6OQW - chains X and Y of the 22 polymer chains in the assembly; structure by electron microscopy, 3.10 A resolution.

# Chain X (and Y)
Molecule: ATP synthase subunit b
From: Escherichia coli 2-427-07_S4_C3
Notes: chain Y of this document is another copy of the same molecule, construct and numbering; everything in this record applies to it too
UniProt: A0A073FPT7 (A0A073FPT7_ECOLX); residue numbers follow UniProt; this construct covers 1-156
Chain sequence (156 residues; row label = number of the first residue in the row):
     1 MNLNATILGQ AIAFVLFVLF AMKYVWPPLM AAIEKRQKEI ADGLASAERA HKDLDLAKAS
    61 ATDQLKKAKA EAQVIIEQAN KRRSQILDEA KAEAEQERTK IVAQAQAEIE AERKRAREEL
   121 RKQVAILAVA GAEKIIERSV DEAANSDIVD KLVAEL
Disordered / not traced: 154-156 (chain Y: 156)
Construct notes: conflict Ala21 (Cys in A0A073FPT7)

# How chain X and chain Y interact
Pairs across the interface (52):
  Arg36(X) - Ile40(Y)
  Ile40(X) - Leu44(Y)  hydrophobic
  Gly43(X) - Ala50(Y)
  Ser46(X) - Leu54(Y)
  Arg49(X) - Leu54(Y)
  Leu54(X) - Ser60(Y)
  Ala57(X) - Ala61(Y)  hydrophobic
  Ala61(X) - Ala68(Y)  hydrophobic
  Gln64(X) - Ala68(Y)  hydrogen bond (side chain-backbone)
  Gln64(X) - Lys69(Y)
  Leu65(X) - Glu71(Y)
  Ala68(X) - Ala72(Y)  hydrophobic
  Glu71(X) - Ile76(Y)
  Ala72(X) - Ala79(Y)  hydrophobic
  Ile75(X) - Arg83(Y)
  Ala79(X) - Arg83(Y)
  Ala79(X) - Ile86(Y)
  Asn80(X) - Ile86(Y)
  Arg82(X) - Leu87(Y)
  Arg83(X) - Ala90(Y)
  Arg83(X) - Glu93(Y)  salt bridge
  Leu87(X) - Ala90(Y)
  Ala90(X) - Ala94(Y)
  Lys91(X) - Glu97(Y)
  Ala94(X) - Arg98(Y)
  Arg98(X) - Gln104(Y)
  Arg98(X) - Ala105(Y)
  Ile101(X) - Gln106(Y)
  Ala105(X) - Ile109(Y)  hydrophobic
  Glu108(X) - Arg113(Y)
  Ile109(X) - Arg113(Y)
  Glu112(X) - Arg113(Y)  salt bridge
  Ala116(X) - Leu120(Y)  hydrophobic
  Arg117(X) - Leu120(Y)
  Arg117(X) - Gln123(Y)  hydrogen bond
  Leu120(X) - Leu120(Y)  hydrophobic
  Leu120(X) - Val124(Y)  hydrophobic
  Ala128(X) - Ala128(Y)
  Ala128(X) - Ala132(Y)
  Ala128(X) - Ile135(Y)
  Val129(X) - Ile135(Y)
  Gly131(X) - Ala132(Y)
  Ala132(X) - Ala132(Y)
  Ala132(X) - Ile135(Y)  hydrophobic
  Ala132(X) - Ile136(Y)
  Ile135(X) - Ile136(Y)  hydrophobic
  Ile136(X) - Ile136(Y)  hydrophobic
  Glu137(X) - Lys151(Y)  salt bridge
  Arg138(X) - Ala144(Y)
  Val140(X) - Ile135(Y)  hydrophobic
  Asp141(X) - Ser139(Y)  hydrogen bond
  Asp147(X) - Arg138(Y)  salt bridge
Other interface residues (no listed pair), chain X (55 interface residues in all): Glu39, Ala47, Ala50, Lys58, Ser60, Lys69, Ile76, Ile86, Glu97, Val102, Val124, Leu127, Lys151
Other interface residues (no listed pair), chain Y (54 interface residues in all): Gly43, Ala47, Ala57, Gln64, Leu65, Ile75, Asn80, Arg82, Glu89, Lys91, Ile101, Val102, Glu112, Leu127, Gly131, Asp141, Asp147, Ile148

# Summary
55 residues of chain X face 54 of chain Y across their interface, with 3 hydrogen bonds and 4 salt bridges.
Among the polar pairs are Arg83(X)-Glu93(Y), Glu112(X)-Arg113(Y) and Glu137(X)-Lys151(Y).
Both chains are ATP synthase subunit b (Escherichia coli 2-427-07_S4_C3). Entry 6OQW (E. coli ATP synthase
State 3a) was determined by electron microscopy together with 6OQR, 6OQS, 6OQT, 6OQU, 6OQV, 6PQV and 3 further
entries from the same study.
